6WX6 - chains A and F of the 24 polymer chains in the assembly; structure by electron microscopy, 2.00 A resolution.

# Chain A (and F)
Name: Ferritin light chain
Organism: Homo sapiens
Notes: chain F of this document is another copy of the same molecule, construct and numbering; everything in this record applies to it too
UniProtKB: P02792 (FRIL_HUMAN); residues 4-178 here correspond to UniProt positions 1-175 (UniProt number = residue number - 3)
Chain sequence (227 residues; numbered -28 to 198; the number before each row is that of its first residue; numbers below 1 keep their minus sign (Thr-28 is residue -28)):
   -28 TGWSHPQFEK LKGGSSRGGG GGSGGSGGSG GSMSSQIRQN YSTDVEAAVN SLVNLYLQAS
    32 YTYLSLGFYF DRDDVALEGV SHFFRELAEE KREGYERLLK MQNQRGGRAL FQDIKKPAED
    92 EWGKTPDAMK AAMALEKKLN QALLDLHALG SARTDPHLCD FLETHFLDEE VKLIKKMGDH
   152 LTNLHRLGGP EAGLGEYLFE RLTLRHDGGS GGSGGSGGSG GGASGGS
Not modelled in the structure: -28 to 4, 177-198
Construct notes: expression tag (-28 to 3, 179-198); engineered mutation Arg176 (Lys173 in P02792)
Metal / ion sites: Ca2+: Glu134 (shared with Glu134(F) of chain F; 1 residue of chain L)

# Chain A / chain F interface
Residue-residue contacts (24; chain A residue first):
  Met104(A) with Ile8(F), hydrophobic
  Lys108(A) with Gln7(F), hydrogen bond (side chain-backbone); Gln10(F), hydrogen bond (backbone-side chain)
  Asn111(A) with Gln10(F), hydrogen bond
  Gln112(A) with Gln10(F); Asn11(F)
  Leu115(A) with Asn11(F); Pro127(F), hydrophobic
  His118(A) with Pro127(F)
  Glu134(A) with Asp131(F)
  Leu138(A) with Pro127(F), hydrophobic
  Asp139(A) with His128(F), salt bridge
  Val142(A) with Gln75(F); Arg76(F); His128(F)
  Lys143(A) with Gln75(F)
  Ile145(A) with Ile8(F); Gln10(F)
  Lys146(A) with Ile8(F); Asn74(F)
  Gly149(A) with Gln7(F), hydrogen bond (backbone-side chain); Ile8(F)
  Leu152(A) with Gln7(F)
  Thr153(A) with Gln7(F), hydrogen bond
Also at the interface, not in a pair above, chain F (11 interface residues in all): Glu134

# Summary
16 residues of chain A and 11 residues of chain F are in contact; the contacts include 5 hydrogen bonds and 1
salt bridge. Among the polar pairs are Asp139(A)-His128(F), Lys108(A)-Gln7(F) and Lys108(A)-Gln10(F).
Both chains are Ferritin light chain (Homo sapiens). Entry 6WX6 (Cryo-EM Structure of Human Apoferritin Light
Chain Vitrified Using Back-it-up) was determined by electron microscopy (same publication as 6WXB).
